Entry 7XYG (electron microscopy, 4.20 A resolution (low resolution: residue-level contacts below are approximate; hydrogen-bond / salt-bridge calls are withheld)); this record covers chains H and J of the 11 polymer chains in the assembly.

# Chain H
Name: Histone H2B
Organism: Drosophila melanogaster
UniProt: P02283 (H2B_DROME); residues 0-122 here correspond to UniProt positions 1-123 (UniProt number = residue number + 1)
Sequence (123 residues; each row starts with the number of its first residue; numbering starts at 0):
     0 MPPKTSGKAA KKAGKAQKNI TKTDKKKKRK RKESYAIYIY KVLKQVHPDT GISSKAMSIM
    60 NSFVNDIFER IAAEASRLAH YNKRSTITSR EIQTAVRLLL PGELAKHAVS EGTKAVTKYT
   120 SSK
Not modelled in the structure: 0-28, 122
Curated features (UniProtKB/Swiss-Prot):
  - modified residue: Pro1 (N-methylproline), Lys43 (N6-succinyllysine), Lys113 (N6-succinyllysine), Lys117 (N6-succinyllysine)
  - glycosylation: Ser109 (O-linked (GlcNAc) serine)
  - cross-link: Lys117 (Glycyl lysine isopeptide (Lys-Gly) (interchain with G-Cter in ubiquitin))

# Chain J
Molecule: 167-nt DNA strand
Sequence (167 nucleotides; each row starts with the number of its first residue; numbers below 1 keep their minus sign (DA-9 is residue -9)):
    -9 ATCTACATGC ACAGGATGTA TATATCTGAC ACGTGCCTGG AGACTAGGGA GTAATCCCCT
    51 TGGCGGTTAA AACGCGGGGG ACAGCGCGTA CGTGCGTTTA AGCGGTGCTA GAGCTGTCTA
   111 CGACCAATTG AGCGGCCTCG GCACCGGGAT TCTCCAGGGC GGCCGAT
Not modelled in the structure: -9 to 0, 147-157

# Interface between chain H and chain J
Pairs across the interface - 14 pairs, chain H then chain J:
  Arg30(H) - DC27(J)
  Arg30(H) - DT28(J)
  Tyr39(H) - DC20(J)
  Ile51(H) - DA19(J)
  Ser52(H) - DA19(J)
  Ser53(H) - DG18(J)
  Ser53(H) - DA19(J)
  Met56(H) - DA19(J)
  Arg83(H) - DG39(J)
  Arg83(H) - DA40(J)
  Ser84(H) - DG38(J)
  Ser84(H) - DG39(J)
  Thr85(H) - DG38(J)
  Thr85(H) - DG39(J)
Other interface residues (no listed pair), chain J (9 interface residues in all): DA21

# Summary
Chain H and chain J each contribute 9 residues to their interface.
Here chain H is Histone H2B (Drosophila melanogaster) and chain J is a 167-nt DNA strand. Entry 7XYG (Cryo-EM
structure of Fft3-nucleosome complex with Fft3 bound to SHL+3 position of the nucleosome) was determined by
electron microscopy.
